PDB entry 7DD2 | electron microscopy, 5.60 A resolution (low resolution: residue-level contacts below are approximate; hydrogen-bond / salt-bridge calls are withheld) | chains H and K of the 7 polymer chains in the assembly

[Chain H]
Molecule: The light chain of 3C1 fab
Source organism: Mus musculus
Notes: antibody fragment or engineered binder
Amino-acid sequence (214 residues; row label = number of the first residue in the row):
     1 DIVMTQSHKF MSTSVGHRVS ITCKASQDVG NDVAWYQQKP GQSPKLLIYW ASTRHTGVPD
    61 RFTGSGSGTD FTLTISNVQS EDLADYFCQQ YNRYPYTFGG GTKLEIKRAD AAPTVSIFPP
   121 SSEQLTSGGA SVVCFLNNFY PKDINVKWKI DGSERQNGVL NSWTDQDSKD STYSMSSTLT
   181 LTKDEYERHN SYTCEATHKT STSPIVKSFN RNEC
Disordered / not traced: 214
Cystine bridges: Cys23-Cys88, Cys134-Cys194

[Chain K]
Molecule: Spike glycoprotein
Source organism: Severe acute respiratory syndrome coronavirus 2
Reference sequence: P0DTC2 (SPIKE_SARS2); residue numbers follow UniProt; this construct covers 1-1208
Amino-acid sequence (1261 residues; row label = number of the first residue in the row):
     1 MFVFLVLLPL VSSQCVNLTT RTQLPPAYTN SFTRGVYYPD KVFRSSVLHS TQDLFLPFFS
    61 NVTWFHAIHV SGTNGTKRFD NPVLPFNDGV YFASTEKSNI IRGWIFGTTL DSKTQSLLIV
   121 NNATNVVIKV CEFQFCNDPF LGVYYHKNNK SWMESEFRVY SSANNCTFEY VSQPFLMDLE
   181 GKQGNFKNLR EFVFKNIDGY FKIYSKHTPI NLVRDLPQGF SALEPLVDLP IGINITRFQT
   241 LLALHRSYLT PGDSSSGWTA GAAAYYVGYL QPRTFLLKYN ENGTITDAVD CALDPLSETK
   301 CTLKSFTVEK GIYQTSNFRV QPTESIVRFP NITNLCPFGE VFNATRFASV YAWNRKRISN
   361 CVADYSVLYN SASFSTFKCY GVSPTKLNDL CFTNVYADSF VIRGDEVRQI APGQTGKIAD
   421 YNYKLPDDFT GCVIAWNSNN LDSKVGGNYN YLYRLFRKSN LKPFERDIST EIYQAGSTPC
   481 NGVEGFNCYF PLQSYGFQPT NGVGYQPYRV VVLSFELLHA PATVCGPKKS TNLVKNKCVN
   541 FNFNGLTGTG VLTESNKKFL PFQQFGRDIA DTTDAVRDPQ TLEILDITPC SFGGVSVITP
   601 GTNTSNQVAV LYQDVNCTEV PVAIHADQLT PTWRVYSTGS NVFQTRAGCL IGAEHVNNSY
   661 ECDIPIGAGI CASYQTQTNS PGSASSVASQ SIIAYTMSLG AENSVAYSNN SIAIPTNFTI
   721 SVTTEILPVS MTKTSVDCTM YICGDSTECS NLLLQYGSFC TQLNRALTGI AVEQDKNTQE
   781 VFAQVKQIYK TPPIKDFGGF NFSQILPDPS KPSKRSFIED LLFNKVTLAD AGFIKQYGDC
   841 LGDIAARDLI CAQKFNGLTV LPPLLTDEMI AQYTSALLAG TITSGWTFGA GAALQIPFAM
   901 QMAYRFNGIG VTQNVLYENQ KLIANQFNSA IGKIQDSLSS TASALGKLQD VVNQNAQALN
   961 TLVKQLSSNF GAISSVLNDI LSRLDPPEAE VQIDRLITGR LQSLQTYVTQ QLIRAAEIRA
  1021 SANLAATKMS ECVLGQSKRV DFCGKGYHLM SFPQSAPHGV VFLHVTYVPA QEKNFTTAPA
  1081 ICHDGKAHFP REGVFVSNGT HWFVTQRNFY EPQIITTDNT FVSGNCDVVI GIVNNTVYDP
  1141 LQPELDSFKE ELDKYFKNHT SPDVDLGDIS GINASVVNIQ KEIDRLNEVA KNLNESLIDL
  1201 QELGKYEQGS GYIPEAPRDG QAYVRKDGEW VLLSTFLENL YFQGDYKDDD DKHHHHHHHH
  1261 H
Disordered / not traced: 1-13, 70-76, 248-254, 621-640, 677-688, 812, 828-853, 1148-1261
Cystine bridges: Cys131-Cys166, Cys291-Cys301, Cys336-Cys361, Cys379-Cys432, Cys480-Cys488, Cys538-Cys590, Cys617-Cys649, Cys662-Cys671, Cys738-Cys760, Cys743-Cys749, Cys1032-Cys1043, Cys1082-Cys1126
Sequence notes: engineered mutation Gly682 (Arg in P0DTC2), Ser683 (Arg in P0DTC2), Ser685 (Arg in P0DTC2), Pro986 (Lys in P0DTC2), Pro987 (Val in P0DTC2); expression tag (1209-1261)
Swiss-Prot annotation at these positions:
  - region: Asn280 to Cys301 (Putative superantigen), Arg403 to Asp405 (Integrin-binding motif), Asn448 to Phe456 (Immunodominant HLA epitope recognized by the CD8+), Pro681, Ala684 (Putative superantigen), Ser816 to Tyr837 (Fusion peptide 1), Lys835 to Phe855 (Fusion peptide 2), Asp1163 to Glu1202 (Heptad repeat 2)
  - site: Arg815, Ser816 (Cleavage)
  - glycosylation: Asn17 (N-linked (GlcNAc...) (complex) asparagine), Asn61 (N-linked (GlcNAc...) (hybrid) asparagine), Asn74 (N-linked (GlcNAc...) (complex) asparagine), Asn122 (N-linked (GlcNAc...) (hybrid) asparagine), Asn149 (N-linked (GlcNAc...) (complex) asparagine), Asn165 (N-linked (GlcNAc...) (complex) asparagine), Asn234 (N-linked (GlcNAc...) (high mannose) asparagine), Asn282 (N-linked (GlcNAc...) (complex) asparagine), Thr323 (O-linked (GalNAc) threonine), Ser325 (O-linked (HexNAc...) serine), Asn331 (N-linked (GlcNAc...) (complex) asparagine), Asn343 (N-linked (GlcNAc...) (complex) asparagine), Asn603 (N-linked (GlcNAc...) (hybrid) asparagine), Asn616 (N-linked (GlcNAc...) (complex) asparagine), Asn657 (N-linked (GlcNAc...) (complex) asparagine), Thr676 (O-linked (GlcNAc...) threonine), Thr678 (O-linked (GlcNAc...) threonine), Asn709 (N-linked (GlcNAc...) (high mannose) asparagine), Asn717 (N-linked (GlcNAc...) (hybrid) asparagine), Asn801 (N-linked (GlcNAc...) (hybrid) asparagine) and 6 more in UniProt

[Interface between chain H and chain K]
Residue-residue contacts (22; chain H residue first):
  Ile2(H) with Tyr380(K)
  Ser26(H) with Gly381(K)
  Gln27(H) with Lys378(K); Cys379(K)
  Asp28(H) with Tyr369(K); Phe377(K); Lys378(K); Cys379(K)
  Val29(H) with Phe377(K)
  Asn31(H) with Tyr369(K)
  Gln90(H) with Lys378(K)
  Asn92(H) with Ser375(K); Thr376(K); Lys378(K)
  Arg93(H) with Thr376(K); Lys378(K); Tyr380(K); Val407(K); Ile410(K); Val433(K)
  Tyr94(H) with Arg408(K)
  Pro95(H) with Gln414(K)
Interface residues without a listed pair, chain H (12 interface residues in all): Thr69
Interface residues without a listed pair, chain K (14 interface residues in all): Pro384

[Summary]
Chain H and chain K form an interface of 12 and 14 residues respectively.
Chain H is the light chain of 3C1 fab (Mus musculus) and chain K is Spike glycoprotein (Severe acute
respiratory syndrome coronavirus 2); the structure, S-3C1-F2 structure, two RBDs are up and one RBD is down,
the two up RBD bind ..., was determined by electron microscopy (same publication as 7DCC, 7DCX and 7DD8).
